PDB entry 4AKB | X-ray diffraction, 1.95 A resolution | chains E and H of the 8 polymer chains in the assembly

# Chain E
Protein: Agglutinin alpha chain
Organism: Artocarpus integer
UniProt: P18670 (LECA_ARTIN); residues 1-133 here = UniProt positions 1-133
Chain sequence (133 residues; numbered 1 to 133; the number before each row is that of its first residue):
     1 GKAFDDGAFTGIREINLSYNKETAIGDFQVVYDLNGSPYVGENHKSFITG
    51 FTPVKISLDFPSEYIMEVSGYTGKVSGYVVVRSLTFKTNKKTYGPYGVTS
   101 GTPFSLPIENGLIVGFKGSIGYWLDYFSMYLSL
Residues lining bound ligands: beta-D-galactopyranose (GAL): Gly-1, Phe-47, Tyr-78, Val-80, Gly-121, Tyr-122, Trp-123, Asp-125
Swiss-Prot annotation at these positions:
  - region: Val-68 to Asn-89 (IgA-binding)
  - glycosylation: Asn-43 (N-linked (GlcNAc...) asparagine)
  - natural variant: Lys-45 (K45L; K45T), Met-66 (M66D; M66V), Lys-74 (N74K: this construct carries the variant)

# Chain H
Protein: Agglutinin beta-4 chain
Organism: Artocarpus integer
UniProt: Q9S8T0 (LECB4_ARTIN); residues 1-19 here = UniProt positions 1-19
Chain sequence (21 residues; each row starts with the number of its first residue):
     1 NEQSGISQTVIVGPWGAQVST
Not modelled in the structure: 1-2, 19-21

# How chain E and chain H interact
Residue-residue contacts - 21 pairs, chain E then chain H:
  Thr-10(E) / Gly-5(H)
  Thr-10(E) / Ile-6(H)
  Thr-10(E) / Ser-7(H)  hydrogen bond (backbone-backbone)
  Gly-11(E) / Gly-5(H)
  Phe-60(E) / Gly-5(H)
  Phe-60(E) / Ile-6(H)  hydrophobic
  Pro-61(E) / Ser-4(H)
  Pro-61(E) / Gly-5(H)  hydrogen bond (backbone-backbone)
  Pro-61(E) / Ile-6(H)  hydrophobic
  Tyr-64(E) / Gln-3(H)
  Tyr-64(E) / Ser-4(H)
  Tyr-64(E) / Gly-5(H)
  Asn-110(E) / Gln-3(H)
  Gly-111(E) / Gln-3(H)  hydrogen bond (backbone-side chain)
  Leu-112(E) / Ser-4(H)
  Leu-112(E) / Gly-5(H)
  Leu-112(E) / Ile-6(H)
  Leu-112(E) / Ser-7(H)
  Ser-132(E) / Ser-7(H)
  Leu-133(E) / Ser-7(H)  hydrogen bond (backbone-side chain)
  Leu-133(E) / Gln-8(H)  hydrogen bond (backbone-backbone)
Other interface residues (no listed pair), chain E (12 interface residues in all): Phe-9, Val-114

# Overview
Chain E and chain H form an interface of 12 and 6 residues respectively, with 5 hydrogen bonds. Polar contacts
include Gly-111(E)/Gln-3(H), Leu-133(E)/Ser-7(H) and Thr-10(E)/Ser-7(H). Bound to chain E:
beta-D-galactopyranose.
Here chain E is Agglutinin alpha chain and chain H is Agglutinin beta-4 chain, both from Artocarpus integer.
Entry 4AKB (Structure of Galactose Binding lectin from Champedak (CGB) with Galactose) was determined by X-ray
diffraction, deposited together with 4AK4, 4AKC and 4AKD.
